Entry 5MJY (X-ray diffraction, 2.25 A resolution); this record covers chains B and F of the 3 polymer chains in the assembly.

# Chain B
Molecule: Tyrosine-protein phosphatase non-receptor type 23
From: Homo sapiens
Notes: EC 3.1.3.48
Reference sequence: Q9H3S7 (PTN23_HUMAN); numbering as in UniProt (aligned over 1-361)
Amino-acid sequence (361 residues; numbered 1 to 361; the number before each row is that of its first residue):
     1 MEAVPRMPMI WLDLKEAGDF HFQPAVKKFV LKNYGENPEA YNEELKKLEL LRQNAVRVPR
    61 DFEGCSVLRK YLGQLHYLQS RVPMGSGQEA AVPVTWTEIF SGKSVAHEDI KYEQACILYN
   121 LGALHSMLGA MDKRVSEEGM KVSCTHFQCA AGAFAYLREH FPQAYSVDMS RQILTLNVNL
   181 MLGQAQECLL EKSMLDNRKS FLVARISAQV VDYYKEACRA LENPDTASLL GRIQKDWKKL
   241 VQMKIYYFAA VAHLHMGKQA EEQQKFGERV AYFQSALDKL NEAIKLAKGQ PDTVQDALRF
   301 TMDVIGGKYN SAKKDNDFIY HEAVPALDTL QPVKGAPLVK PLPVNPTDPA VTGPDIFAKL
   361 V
Swiss-Prot annotation at these positions:
  - natural variant: R232 (R232Q: In NEDBASS; uncertain significance), M302 (M302V: In NEDBASS; uncertain significance)
  - mutagenesis: L202 (L202D: Nearly abolishes interaction with CHMP4B. Abolishes interaction with CHMP4B; when associated with D-206), I206 (I206D: Abolishes interaction with CHMP4B; when associated with D-202)
From the paper describing this entry:
  - specificity-determining residues: F62, H125, D348 (by similarity / conservation)
  - mutagenesis - L202D/I206D: abolished localization to endofin-myc

# Chain F
Molecule: Zinc finger FYVE domain-containing protein 9
Reference sequence: O95405 (ZFYV9_HUMAN); residues 1-22 here = UniProt positions 1-22
Amino-acid sequence (22 residues; numbered 1 to 22; the number before each row is that of its first residue):
     1 MENYFQAEAY NLDKVLDEFE QN
Disordered / not traced: 1, 22

# How chain B and chain F interact
Pairs across the interface (34; chain B residue first):
  F62(B) - F5(F)  hydrophobic
  F62(B) - Q6(F)
  E137(B) - D13(F)
  K141(B) - A9(F)
  K141(B) - L12(F)
  K141(B) - D13(F)  salt bridge
  V142(B) - F5(F)
  C144(B) - L12(F)  hydrophobic
  T145(B) - F5(F)
  T145(B) - E8(F)
  T145(B) - A9(F)  hydrogen bond (side chain-backbone)
  H146(B) - F5(F)
  Q148(B) - E8(F)
  C149(B) - F5(F)  hydrophobic
  L189(B) - L16(F)  hydrophobic
  K192(B) - D13(F)  salt bridge
  K192(B) - L16(F)
  R198(B) - D13(F)  salt bridge
  R198(B) - L16(F)
  R198(B) - D17(F)  salt bridge
  R198(B) - E20(F)  salt bridge
  K199(B) - E20(F)  hydrogen bond (backbone-side chain)
  L202(B) - F19(F)  hydrophobic
  L202(B) - E20(F)
  R205(B) - F19(F)
  A336(B) - F19(F)  hydrophobic
  L338(B) - L16(F)  hydrophobic
  L338(B) - F19(F)  hydrophobic
  L342(B) - E8(F)
  D348(B) - Y4(F)  hydrogen bond
  A350(B) - E2(F)
  A350(B) - Y4(F)
  V351(B) - E2(F)
  V351(B) - Y4(F)  hydrophobic
Interface residues without a listed pair, chain B (25 interface residues in all): H125, S193, D196, I206
Interface residues without a listed pair, chain F (13 interface residues in all): V15
The authors on this interface:
  - residue pairs: F62(B)-F5(F), E137(B)-D13(F) (hydrogen bond), K141(B)-D13(F), T145(B)-F5(F), L189(B)-L12(F) (hydrophobic contact), K192(B)-D13(F) (hydrogen bond), I206(B)-L16(F) (hydrophobic contact), D348(B)-Y4(F) (hydrogen bond)
  - interface residues, chain F: F5(F)

# In short
Chain B and chain F form an interface of 25 and 13 residues respectively; the contacts include 3 hydrogen
bonds and 5 salt bridges. Among the polar pairs are K141(B)-D13(F), K192(B)-D13(F) and R198(B)-D13(F). The
authors report contacts between F62(B) and F5(F), K141(B) and D13(F) and T145(B) and F5(F); hydrogen bonds
between E137(B) and D13(F), K192(B) and D13(F) and D348(B) and Y4(F); hydrophobic contacts between L189(B) and
L12(F) and I206(B) and L16(F). The paper reports that L202D/I206D of chain B abolish localization to
endofin-myc; the interface residue F5(F).
Here chain B is Tyrosine-protein phosphatase non-receptor type 23 (Homo sapiens) and chain F is Zinc finger
FYVE domain-containing protein 9. Entry 5MJY (Crystal structure of the His Domain Protein Tyrosine Phosphatase
(HD-PTP/PTPN23) Bro1 domain (SARA complex structure)) was determined by X-ray diffraction (same publication as
5MJZ, 5MK0, 5MK1, 5MK2 and 5MK3).
